1SMP - chains A and I; structure by X-ray diffraction, 2.30 A resolution.

[Chain A]
Molecule: Serratia metallo proteinase
From: Serratia marcescens
Notes: EC 3.4.24.40
Reference sequence: P23694 (PRZN_SERMA); residues 1-471 here correspond to UniProt positions 17-487 (UniProt number = residue number + 16)
Sequence (471 residues; row label = number of the first residue in the row):
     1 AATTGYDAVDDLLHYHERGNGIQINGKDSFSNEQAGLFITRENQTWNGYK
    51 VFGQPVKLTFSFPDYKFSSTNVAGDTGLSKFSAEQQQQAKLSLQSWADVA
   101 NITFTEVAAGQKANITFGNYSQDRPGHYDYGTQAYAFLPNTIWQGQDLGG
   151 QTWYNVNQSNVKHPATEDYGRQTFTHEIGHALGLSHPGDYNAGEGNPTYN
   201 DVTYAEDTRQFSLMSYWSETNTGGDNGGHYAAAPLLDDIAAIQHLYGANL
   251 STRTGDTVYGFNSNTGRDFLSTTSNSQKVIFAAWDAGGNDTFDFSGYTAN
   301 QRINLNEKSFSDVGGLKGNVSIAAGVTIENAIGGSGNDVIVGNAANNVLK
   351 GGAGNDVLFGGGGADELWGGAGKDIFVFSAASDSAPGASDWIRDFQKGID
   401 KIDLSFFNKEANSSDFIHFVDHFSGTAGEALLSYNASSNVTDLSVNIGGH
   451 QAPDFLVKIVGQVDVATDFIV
Unresolved in the structure: 1-3
Sequence notes: conflict L250 (Pro266 in P23694)
UniProt features mapped onto this chain:
  - active site: E177
  - binding site (Zn(2+)): H176, H180, H186, Y216
  - binding site (Ca(2+)): R253, G255, T257, D285, G287, G288, D290, T327, E329, G334, G336, D338, N343, A345, N347, G351, G352, A353, G354, D356 and 13 more in UniProt
Bound ions: Zn2+: H176, H180, H186 (shared with S1(I) of chain I); Ca2+ site 1: R253, G255, T257, D285, G287, D290; Ca2+ site 2: G288, D290, T327, E329; Ca2+ site 3: G334, G336, D338, G351, A353, D356; Ca2+ site 4: N343, A345, N347, G360, G362, D365; Ca2+ site 5: G352, G354, D356, G369, A371, D374; Ca2+ site 6: G361, G363, D365, D383, D390; Ca2+ site 7: G370, G372, D374, Q396, D400

[Chain I]
Molecule: Erwinia chrysanthemi inhibitor
From: Erwinia chrysanthemi
Reference sequence: P18958 (INH_ERWCH); residues 1-101 here correspond to UniProt positions 20-120 (UniProt number = residue number + 19)
Sequence (101 residues; numbered 1 to 101; the number before each row is that of its first residue):
     1 SSLRLPSAAELSGQWVLSGAEQHCDIRLNTDVLDGTTWKLAGDTACLQKL
    51 LPEAPVGWRPTPDGLTLTQADGSAVAFFSRNRDRYEHKLVDGSVRTLKKK
   101 A
Unresolved in the structure: 101
Cystine bridges: C24-C46
Bound ions: Zn2+: S1 (shared with H176(A), H180(A), H186(A) of chain A)

[How chain A and chain I interact]
Pairs across the interface (42):
  Y130(A) - R4(I)
  G131(A) - R4(I)
  Q133(A) - S2(I)
  Q133(A) - L3(I)
  Q133(A) - R4(I)
  A134(A) - S1(I)
  A134(A) - S2(I)
  Y135(A) - S1(I)
  Y169(A) - L3(I)  hydrogen bond (side chain-backbone)
  Y169(A) - L5(I)  hydrophobic
  Y169(A) - P62(I)
  T173(A) - S2(I)
  H176(A) - S1(I)  hydrogen bond (side chain-backbone)
  H176(A) - S2(I)
  E177(A) - S1(I)  hydrogen bond (side chain-backbone)
  E177(A) - S2(I)  hydrogen bond
  H180(A) - S1(I)
  H186(A) - S1(I)  hydrogen bond (side chain-backbone)
  N191(A) - S1(I)  hydrogen bond
  A192(A) - S1(I)  hydrogen bond (backbone-side chain)
  A192(A) - S2(I)
  A192(A) - L3(I)  hydrophobic
  N196(A) - N81(I)
  N196(A) - R82(I)
  T198(A) - R80(I)
  R209(A) - P62(I)
  Y216(A) - S1(I)  hydrogen bond
  Y216(A) - S2(I)
  Y216(A) - L3(I)  hydrophobic
  Y216(A) - D63(I)
  W217(A) - D63(I)
  S218(A) - D63(I)  hydrogen bond (backbone-side chain)
  S218(A) - F77(I)
  T220(A) - F77(I)
  D225(A) - S73(I)
  D225(A) - A74(I)  hydrogen bond (side chain-backbone)
  G227(A) - T36(I)  hydrogen bond (backbone-side chain)
  G227(A) - R59(I)  hydrogen bond (backbone-side chain)
  G228(A) - T36(I)
  G228(A) - R59(I)
  Y230(A) - T61(I)
  Y230(A) - P62(I)
Also at the interface, not in a pair above, chain A (30 interface residues in all): T132, A136, Q158, N160, N221, H229
Also at the interface, not in a pair above, chain I (19 interface residues in all): P60, G72, S79

[Overview]
Chain A and chain I form an interface of 30 and 19 residues respectively, with 12 hydrogen bonds. Polar pairs
include Y169(A)-L3(I), H176(A)-S1(I) and E177(A)-S1(I). UniProt lists active-site residue E177(A), 4
Zn2+-binding residues and 33 Ca2+-binding residues on chain A.
Here chain A is Serratia metallo proteinase (Serratia marcescens) and chain I is Erwinia chrysanthemi
inhibitor (Erwinia chrysanthemi). Entry 1SMP (Crystal structure of a complex between serratia marcescens
metallo-protease and an inhibitor from erwinia chrysanthemi) was determined by X-ray diffraction.
